Entry 1RI3 (X-ray diffraction, 2.50 A resolution); this record covers chain A.

Chain A:
Protein: mRNA CAPPING ENZYME
From: Encephalitozoon cuniculi
UniProt: Q8SR66 (MCES_ENCCU); residue numbers follow UniProt; this construct covers 1-298
Amino-acid sequence (298 residues; each row starts with the number of its first residue):
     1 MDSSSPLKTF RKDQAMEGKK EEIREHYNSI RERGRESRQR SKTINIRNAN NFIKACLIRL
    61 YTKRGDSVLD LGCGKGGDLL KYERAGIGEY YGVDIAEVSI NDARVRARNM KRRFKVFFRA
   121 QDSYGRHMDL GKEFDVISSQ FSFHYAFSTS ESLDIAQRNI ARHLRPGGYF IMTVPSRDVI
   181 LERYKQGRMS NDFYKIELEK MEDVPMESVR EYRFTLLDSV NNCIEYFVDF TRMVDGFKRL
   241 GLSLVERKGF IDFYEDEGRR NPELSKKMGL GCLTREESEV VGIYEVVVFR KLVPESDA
Disordered / not traced: 1-40, 293-298
Small-molecule neighbours: S-adenosylhomocysteine (SAH): Lys54, Gly72, Cys73, Gly74, Asp78, Val93, Asp94, Ile95, Ala96, Ser99, Gln121, Asp122, Ser123, Tyr124, Gln140, Phe141, Ser142, Tyr145

Summary:
Ligands of chain A: S-adenosylhomocysteine.
Chain A is mRNA CAPPING ENZYME (Encephalitozoon cuniculi); the structure, Structure and mechanism of mRNA cap
(guanine N-7) methyltransferase, was determined by X-ray diffraction together with 1RI1, 1RI2, 1RI4 and 1RI5
from the same study.
